4LYI - chain A; structure by X-ray diffraction, 1.30 A resolution.

== Chain A ==
Molecule: Bromodomain-containing protein 4
From: Homo sapiens
Notes: fragment: first bromodomain domain
Reference sequence: O60885 (BRD4_HUMAN); residue numbers follow UniProt; this construct covers 44-168
Sequence (127 residues; each row starts with the number of its first residue):
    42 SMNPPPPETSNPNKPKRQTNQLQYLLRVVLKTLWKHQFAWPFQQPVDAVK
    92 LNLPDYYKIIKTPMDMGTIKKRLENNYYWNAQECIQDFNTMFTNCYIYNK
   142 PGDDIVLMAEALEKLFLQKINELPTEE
Construct notes: expression tag (42-43)
Swiss-Prot annotation at these positions:
  - site: N140 (Acetylated histone binding)
  - cross-link: K99 (Glycyl lysine isopeptide (Lys-Gly) (interchain with G-Cter in SUMO2))
  - natural variant: D145 (D145G: Found in a patient with a neurodevelopmental syndrome; uncertain significance)
  - mutagenesis: N140 (N140A: Abolishes binding to acetylated histones)

== In short ==
UniProt lists one mutagenesis site.
Chain A is Bromodomain-containing protein 4 (Homo sapiens); the structure, Crystal Structure of apo-BRD4(1),
was determined by X-ray diffraction, deposited together with 4LYS, 4LYW, 4LZR and 4LZS.
